Entry 6FM5 (X-ray diffraction, 1.47 A resolution); this record covers chain A.

[Chain A]
Protein: CsuA/B
From: Acinetobacter baumannii
Reference sequence: Q6XBY7 (Q6XBY7_ACIBA); the construct has insertions or renumbered stretches relative to UniProt, so the offset changes along the chain: 4-6 = UniProt 26-28; 161-174 = UniProt 26-39
Sequence (171 residues; row label = number of the first residue in the row):
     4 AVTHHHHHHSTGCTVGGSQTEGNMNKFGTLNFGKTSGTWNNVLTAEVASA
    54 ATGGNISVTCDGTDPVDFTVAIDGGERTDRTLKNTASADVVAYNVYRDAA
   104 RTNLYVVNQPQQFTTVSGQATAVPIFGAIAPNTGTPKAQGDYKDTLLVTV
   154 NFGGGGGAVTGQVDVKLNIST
Disordered / not traced: 4-14, 158-160
Sequence notes: linker (156-160)
Disulfide bonds: C16-C63
Reported in the primary citation:
  - mutagenesis - F30G, F30G/V50G (Tm 71 degC), V50G: decreased stability

[Summary]
From the paper: F30G, F30G/V50G and V50G reduce stability.
Chain A is CsuA/B (Acinetobacter baumannii); the structure, Crystal structure of self-complemented CsuA/B
major subunit from archaic chaperone-usher Csu pili of Acinetobacter baumannii, was determined by X-ray
diffraction (same publication as 6FQ0 and 6FQA).
